Entry 7YTC (electron microscopy, 3.39 A resolution); this record covers chains A and B of the 12 polymer chains in the assembly.

[Chain A (and B)]
Protein: Immunoglobulin heavy constant mu
Organism: Homo sapiens
Notes: chain B of this document is another copy of the same molecule, construct and numbering; everything in this record applies to it too
UniProt: P01871 (IGHM_HUMAN); residues 345-576 here correspond to UniProt positions 222-453 (UniProt number = residue number - 123)
Sequence (232 residues; row label = number of the first residue in the row):
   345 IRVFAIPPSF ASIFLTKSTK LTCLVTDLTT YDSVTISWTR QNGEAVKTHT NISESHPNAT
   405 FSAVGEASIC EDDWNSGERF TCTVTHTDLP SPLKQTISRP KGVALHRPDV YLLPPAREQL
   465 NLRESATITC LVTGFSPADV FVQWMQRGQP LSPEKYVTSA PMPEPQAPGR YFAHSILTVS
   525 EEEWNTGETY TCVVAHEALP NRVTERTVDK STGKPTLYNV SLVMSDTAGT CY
Disordered / not traced: 575-576 (chain B: 573-576)
Disulfide bonds: Cys367-Cys426, Cys474-Cys536
Glycans and other covalent adducts: N-acetylglucosamine (NAG) linked to Asn563
UniProt features mapped onto this chain:
  - glycosylation (N-linked (GlcNAc...) asparagine): Asn395, Asn402

[How chain A and chain B interact]
Pairs across the interface (54):
  Val454(A) - Glu462(B)
  Tyr455(A) - Glu462(B)
  Tyr455(A) - Gln463(B)
  Leu457(A) - Pro458(B)
  Leu457(A) - Ala460(B)
  Leu457(A) - Thr473(B)
  Pro458(A) - Leu457(B)
  Ala460(A) - Leu457(B)
  Glu462(A) - Tyr455(B)
  Gln463(A) - Tyr455(B)
  Thr471(A) - Leu475(B)
  Thr473(A) - Leu457(B)
  Glu498(A) - Pro509(B)
  Val501(A) - Pro509(B)  hydrophobic
  Val501(A) - Phe516(B)  hydrophobic
  Thr502(A) - Met506(B)
  Met506(A) - Ser503(B)
  Pro509(A) - Lys499(B)
  Pro509(A) - Val501(B)  hydrophobic
  Gln510(A) - Lys499(B)
  Gln510(A) - Thr522(B)  hydrogen bond
  His518(A) - Thr473(B)
  His518(A) - His518(B)
  His518(A) - Ile520(B)
  Ile520(A) - Phe516(B)  hydrophobic
  Thr522(A) - Gln510(B)
  Arg550(A) - Glu462(B)  salt bridge
  Lys558(A) - Arg461(B)
  Lys558(A) - Gly557(B)
  Pro559(A) - Pro559(B)
  Thr560(A) - Thr560(B)  hydrogen bond (backbone-side chain)
  Thr560(A) - Leu561(B)
  Leu561(A) - Leu561(B)  hydrophobic
  Tyr562(A) - Leu561(B)
  Tyr562(A) - Tyr562(B)  hydrophobic
  Tyr562(A) - Asn563(B)  hydrogen bond (backbone-backbone)
  Asn563(A) - Asn563(B)
  Val564(A) - Asn563(B)  hydrogen bond (backbone-backbone)
  Val564(A) - Val564(B)  hydrophobic
  Val564(A) - Ser565(B)
  Ser565(A) - Ser565(B)
  Leu566(A) - Ser565(B)  hydrogen bond (backbone-backbone)
  Leu566(A) - Leu566(B)  hydrophobic
  Leu566(A) - Val567(B)
  Val567(A) - Val567(B)  hydrophobic
  Met568(A) - Val567(B)
  Met568(A) - Met568(B)
  Met568(A) - Ser569(B)  hydrogen bond (backbone-backbone)
  Ser569(A) - Ser569(B)
  Asp570(A) - Ser569(B)
  Asp570(A) - Asp570(B)
  Asp570(A) - Thr571(B)
  Thr571(A) - Ser569(B)
  Thr571(A) - Asp570(B)
Also at the interface, not in a pair above, chain A (41 interface residues in all): Pro459, Arg461, Leu475, Lys499, Ser503, Pro507, Phe516, Ala572
Also at the interface, not in a pair above, chain B (40 interface residues in all): Leu456, Pro459, Thr471, Glu498, Thr502, Pro507, Lys558

[Summary]
The interface between chain A and chain B involves 41 residues on one side and 40 on the other, with 6
hydrogen bonds and 1 salt bridge. Polar contacts include Arg550(A)-Glu462(B), Gln510(A)-Thr522(B) and
Thr560(A)-Thr560(B). N-acetylglucosamine is covalently linked to Asn563(A).
Chain A and chain B are both Immunoglobulin heavy constant mu (Homo sapiens); the structure, Cryo-EM structure
of human FcmR bound to IgM-Fc/J, was determined by electron microscopy, deposited together with 7YSG, 7YTD and
7YTE.
